5C2N - chains B and D of the 5 polymer chains in the assembly; structure by X-ray diffraction, 1.65 A resolution.

# Chain B (and D)
Name: Beta propeller
Source organism: Enterobacteria phage L1
Notes: chain D of this document is another copy of the same molecule, construct and numbering; everything in this record applies to it too
Chain sequence (48 residues; row label = number of the first residue in the row):
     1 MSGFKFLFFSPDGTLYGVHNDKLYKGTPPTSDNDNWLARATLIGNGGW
Not modelled in the structure: 1 (chain D: 1-2)
Small-molecule neighbours:
  - N-acetylglucosamine (NAG; 2-acetamido-2-deoxy-beta-D-glucopyranose), molecule 1: Phe4, Asp32, Asn33, Asp34, Asn35, Trp36, Leu37
  - N-acetylglucosamine (NAG), molecule 2: Ile43, Gly44, Asn45, Gly46, Gly47, Trp48

# Interface between chain B and chain D
Residue-residue contacts - 33 pairs, chain B then chain D:
  Ser2(B) - Lys5(D)  hydrogen bond (backbone-side chain)
  Gly3(B) - Lys5(D)
  Gly3(B) - Gly47(D)
  Gly3(B) - Trp48(D)
  Phe4(B) - Lys5(D)  hydrogen bond (backbone-side chain)
  Phe4(B) - Phe6(D)
  Phe4(B) - Gly47(D)
  Phe4(B) - Trp48(D)  hydrogen bond (backbone-backbone)
  Lys5(B) - Phe6(D)
  Phe6(B) - Phe6(D)  hydrophobic
  Leu7(B) - Phe6(D)
  Leu7(B) - Phe8(D)
  Leu7(B) - Val18(D)  hydrophobic
  Leu7(B) - Trp48(D)  hydrophobic
  Phe9(B) - Phe8(D)  hydrophobic
  Phe9(B) - Phe9(D)
  Phe9(B) - Ser10(D)
  Phe9(B) - Pro11(D)
  Phe9(B) - Tyr16(D)
  Ser10(B) - Pro11(D)
  Pro11(B) - Pro11(D)
  Gly13(B) - Pro11(D)
  Pro28(B) - Tyr16(D)
  Pro29(B) - Leu23(D)  hydrophobic
  Pro29(B) - Ile43(D)
  Thr30(B) - Ile43(D)
  Ser31(B) - Leu42(D)
  Ser31(B) - Ile43(D)
  Asp32(B) - Leu42(D)
  Asp32(B) - Ile43(D)
  Asp32(B) - Gly44(D)
  Asp32(B) - Asn45(D)
  Trp36(B) - Trp48(D)  hydrophobic
Interface residues without a listed pair, chain B (20 interface residues in all): Phe8, Asp12, Leu15, His19
Interface residues without a listed pair, chain D (17 interface residues in all): Lys25, Thr41

# Overview
20 residues of chain B and 17 residues of chain D are in contact, with 3 hydrogen bonds. Among the polar pairs
are Ser2(B)-Lys5(D), Phe4(B)-Lys5(D) and Phe4(B)-Trp48(D). Ligands of chain B: N-acetylglucosamine.
Both chains are Beta propeller (Enterobacteria phage L1). Entry 5C2N (The de novo evolutionary emergence of a
symmetrical protein is shaped by folding constraints) was determined by X-ray diffraction, deposited together
with 5C2M.
